Entry 8F0J (electron microscopy, 2.00 A resolution); this record covers chains A and N of the 6 polymer chains in the assembly.

Chain A:
Protein: Guanine nucleotide-binding protein G(s) subunit alpha isoforms short
From: Homo sapiens
UniProtKB: P63092 (GNAS2_HUMAN); residue numbers follow UniProt; this construct covers 1-394
Amino-acid sequence (394 residues; numbered 1 to 394; the number before each row is that of its first residue):
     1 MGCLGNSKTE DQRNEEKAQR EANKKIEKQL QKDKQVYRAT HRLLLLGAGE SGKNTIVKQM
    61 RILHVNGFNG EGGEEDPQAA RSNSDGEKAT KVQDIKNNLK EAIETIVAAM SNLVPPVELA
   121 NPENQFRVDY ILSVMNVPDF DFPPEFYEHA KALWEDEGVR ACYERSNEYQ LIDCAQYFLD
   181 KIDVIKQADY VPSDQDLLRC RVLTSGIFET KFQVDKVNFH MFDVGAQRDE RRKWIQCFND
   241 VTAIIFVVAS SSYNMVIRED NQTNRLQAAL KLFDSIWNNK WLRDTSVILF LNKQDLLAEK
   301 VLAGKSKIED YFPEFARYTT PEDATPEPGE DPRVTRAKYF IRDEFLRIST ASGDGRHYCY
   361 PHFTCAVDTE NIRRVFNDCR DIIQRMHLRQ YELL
Disordered / not traced: 1-10, 61-204, 251-263
Sequence notes: engineered mutation Asn54 (Ser in P63092), Ala226 (Gly in P63092), Ala268 (Glu in P63092), Lys271 (Asn in P63092), Asp274 (Lys in P63092), Lys280 (Arg in P63092), Asp284 (Thr in P63092), Thr285 (Ile in P63092)

Chain N:
Protein: nanobody 35
From: Lama glama
Notes: antibody fragment or engineered binder
Amino-acid sequence (138 residues; each row starts with the number of its first residue):
     1 QVQLQESGGG LVQPGGSLRL SCAASGFTFS NYKMNWVRQA PGKGLEWVSD ISQSGASISY
    61 TGSVKGRFTI SRDNAKNTLY LQMNSLKPED TAVYYCARCP APFTRDCFDV TSTTYAYRGQ
   121 GTQVTVSSHH HHHHEPEA
Disordered / not traced: 129-138
Cystine bridges: Cys22-Cys96, Cys99-Cys107

Chain A / chain N interface:
Contacting residue pairs (29):
  Arg228(A) with Thr114(N), hydrogen bond
  Asp229(A) with Asp109(N); Ser112(N); Thr113(N)
  Glu230(A) with Asp109(N); Ser112(N); Thr114(N), hydrogen bond; Tyr115(N)
  Arg231(A) with Asp109(N), hydrogen bond (backbone-side chain)
  Arg232(A) with Pro100(N); Phe108(N); Asp109(N), salt bridge; Tyr115(N)
  Gln267(A) with Trp47(N); Thr61(N)
  Lys271(A) with Trp47(N); Asp50(N), salt bridge
  Ser275(A) with Asp106(N); Cys107(N), hydrogen bond (side chain-backbone); Phe108(N)
  Ile276(A) with Phe108(N)
  Asn278(A) with Arg105(N); Asp106(N)
  Asn279(A) with Asp106(N), hydrogen bond; Phe108(N)
  Arg283(A) with Arg105(N)
  Tyr311(A) with Gly62(N)
  Pro313(A) with Gly62(N)
  Glu314(A) with Lys65(N), salt bridge
Interface residues without a listed pair, chain A (20 interface residues in all): Ile235, Asn264, Leu272, Lys280, Asp310
Interface residues without a listed pair, chain N (17 interface residues in all): Ser63, Tyr117

Summary:
The interface between chain A and chain N involves 20 residues on one side and 17 on the other, with 5
hydrogen bonds and 3 salt bridges. Among the polar pairs are Arg232(A)-Asp109(N), Lys271(A)-Asp50(N) and
Glu314(A)-Lys65(N).
Chain A is Guanine nucleotide-binding protein G(s) subunit alpha isoforms short (Homo sapiens) and chain N is
nanobody 35 (Lama glama); the structure, Calcitonin Receptor in complex with Gs and Pramlintide analogue
peptide San45, was determined by electron microscopy, deposited together with 8F0K, 8F2A and 8F2B.
